5LFG - chains A and B; structure by X-ray diffraction, 1.94 A resolution.

# Chain A
Name: Hemoglobin subunit alpha-1
Organism: Trematomus newnesi
UniProtKB: P45718 (HBA1_TRENE); numbering as in UniProt (aligned over 1-142)
Chain sequence (143 residues; numbered 0 to 142; the number before each row is that of its first residue; numbering starts at 0):
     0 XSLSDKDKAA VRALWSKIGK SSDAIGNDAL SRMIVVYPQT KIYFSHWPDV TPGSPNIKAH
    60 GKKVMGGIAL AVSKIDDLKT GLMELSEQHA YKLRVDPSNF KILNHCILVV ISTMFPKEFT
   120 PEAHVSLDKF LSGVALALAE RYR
Construct notes: acetylation (0)
Modified positions: ACE (acetyl group) at position 0
Metal / ion sites: heme Fe near His88 (its only coordinating residue here)
Small-molecule neighbours:
  - carbon monoxide (CMO): Leu29, Phe43, His59, Val63, His88
  - heme (HEM): Met32, Thr39, Tyr42, Phe43, His45, Trp46, His59, Lys62, Val63, Gly66, Ile67, Leu84, Gln87, His88, Leu92, Val94, Asn98, Phe99, Leu102, Asn103, Ile106, Val133, Leu137
Swiss-Prot annotation at these positions:
  - binding site (O2): His59
  - binding site (heme b): His88
  - modified residue: Ser1 (N-acetylserine)

# Chain B
Name: Hemoglobin subunit beta-1/2
Organism: Trematomus newnesi
UniProtKB: P45720 (HBB_TRENE); residue numbers follow UniProt; this construct covers 1-146
Chain sequence (146 residues; each row starts with the number of its first residue):
     1 VEWTDKERSI ISDIFSHMDY DDIGPKALSR CLVVYPWTQR YFSGFGNLYN AEGIMSNANV
    61 AAHGIKVLHG LDRGMKNMDN IADAYTDLST LHSEKLHVDP DNFKLLSDCI TIVLAAKMGH
   121 AFTAETQGAF QKFLAAVVSA LGKQYH
Metal / ion sites: heme Fe near His92 (its only coordinating residue here)
Small-molecule neighbours:
  - carbon monoxide (CMO): Phe42, His63, Val67, His92
  - carbon monoxide / heme: Thr38, Tyr41, Phe42, Phe45, His63, Lys66, Val67, Gly70, Leu71, Leu88, Leu91, His92, Leu96, Val98, Asn102, Phe103, Leu106, Leu141
  - heme (HEM): Thr38, Tyr41, Phe42, Phe45, His63, Lys66, Val67, Gly70, Leu71, Leu88, Leu91, His92, Leu96, Val98, Asn102, Phe103, Leu106, Leu141
Swiss-Prot annotation at these positions:
  - binding site (heme b): His63, His92

# Chain A / chain B interface
Residue-residue contacts (33; chain A residue first):
  Arg31(A) with Phe122(B), hydrogen bond (side chain-backbone); Thr123(B); Ala124(B); Gln127(B), hydrogen bond
  Val34(A) with Ala124(B)
  Val35(A) with Ala124(B); Gln127(B); Gly128(B); Gln131(B)
  Tyr36(A) with Gln131(B), hydrogen bond
  His104(A) with Asp108(B), salt bridge; Gln131(B), hydrogen bond
  Leu107(A) with Ile112(B), hydrophobic
  Val108(A) with Phe122(B), hydrophobic; Gln127(B)
  Ser111(A) with Ile112(B), hydrogen bond (side chain-backbone); Ala116(B), hydrogen bond (side chain-backbone)
  Thr112(A) with Ala115(B); Gly119(B)
  Pro115(A) with Ala116(B)
  Phe118(A) with Arg30(B), hydrogen bond (backbone-side chain); Ile112(B), hydrophobic
  Thr119(A) with Arg30(B)
  Pro120(A) with Arg30(B); Val33(B), hydrophobic; Val34(B)
  Glu121(A) with Gly53(B)
  His123(A) with Arg30(B), hydrogen bond; Val34(B); Ile112(B)
  Val124(A) with Val33(B); Val34(B)
  Asp127(A) with Tyr35(B), hydrogen bond
Also at the interface, not in a pair above, chain A (20 interface residues in all): Ser30, Cys105, Met113
Also at the interface, not in a pair above, chain B (20 interface residues in all): Ile54, Thr111, His120, Glu125

# In short
The chain A/chain B interface involves 20 residues from each chain, with 9 hydrogen bonds and 1 salt bridge.
Among the polar pairs are His104(A)-Asp108(B), Arg31(A)-Phe122(B) and Arg31(A)-Gln127(B). Chain A binds carbon
monoxide and heme.
Here chain A is Hemoglobin subunit alpha-1 and chain B is Hemoglobin subunit beta-1/2, both from Trematomus
newnesi. Entry 5LFG (X-ray structure of a new fully ligated carbomonoxy form of Trematomus newnesi hemoglobin
(Hb1TnCO)) was determined by X-ray diffraction.
